6WFO - chain A; structure by X-ray diffraction, 1.85 A resolution.

[Chain A]
Molecule: N-alpha-acetyltransferase 50
Organism: Homo sapiens
Notes: EC 2.3.1.258, 2.3.1.-
UniProtKB: Q9GZZ1 (NAA50_HUMAN); residue numbers follow UniProt; this construct covers 1-169
Amino-acid sequence (171 residues; row label = number of the first residue in the row; numbers below 1 keep their minus sign (Gly-1 is residue -1)):
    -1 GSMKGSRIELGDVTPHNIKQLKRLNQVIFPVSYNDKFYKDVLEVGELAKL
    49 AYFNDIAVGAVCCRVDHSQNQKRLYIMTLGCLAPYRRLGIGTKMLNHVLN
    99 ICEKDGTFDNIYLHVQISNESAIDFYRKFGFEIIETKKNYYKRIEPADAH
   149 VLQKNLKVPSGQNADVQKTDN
Disordered / not traced: -1 to 1, 155-169
Differences from the reference sequence: expression tag (-1 to 0)
Small-molecule neighbours:
  - acetyl coenzyme A (ACO): Ile26, Phe27, Ile74, Met75, Thr76, Leu77, Gly78, Cys79, Arg84, Arg85, Leu86, Gly87, Ile88, Gly89, Thr90, Leu111, His112, Val113, Asn117, Ser119, Ala120, Asp122, Phe123, Tyr124, Lys126
  - U3Y ((4S)-1-methyl-N-{(3S,5R)-5-[4-(methylcarbamoyl)-1,3-thiazol-2-yl]-1-[4-(1H-tetrazol-5-yl)benzene-1-carbonyl]pyrrolidin-3-yl}-2,6-dioxohexahydropyrimidine-4-carboxamide): Phe27, Pro28, Val29, Ser30, Tyr31, Arg62, Tyr73, Met75, Thr76, Tyr110, His112, Val113, Gln114, Tyr138, Tyr139, Lys140, Arg141, Ile142
Reported in the primary citation:
  - binding site for U3Y: Lys140, Arg141

[Summary]
Chain A binds acetyl coenzyme A and compound U3Y. From the paper: a binding site for U3Y at Lys140 and Arg141.
Chain A is N-alpha-acetyltransferase 50 (Homo sapiens); the structure, Crystal structure of human Naa50 in
complex with AcCoA and an inhibitor (compound 4b) identified using ..., was determined by X-ray diffraction
(same publication as 6WF3, 6WF5, 6WFG, 6WFK and 6WFN).
